6OOA - chain A; structure by X-ray diffraction, 2.52 A resolution.

[Chain A]
Name: Cytochrome P450 3A4
From: Homo sapiens
Notes: EC 1.14.14.-, 1.14.14.56, 1.14.14.73, 1.14.14.55
UniProt: P08684 (CP3A4_HUMAN); aligned to UniProt positions 1-483 over residues 21-503 (the alignment contains insertions or deletions, so no single offset holds)
Chain sequence (487 residues; row label = number of the first residue in the row):
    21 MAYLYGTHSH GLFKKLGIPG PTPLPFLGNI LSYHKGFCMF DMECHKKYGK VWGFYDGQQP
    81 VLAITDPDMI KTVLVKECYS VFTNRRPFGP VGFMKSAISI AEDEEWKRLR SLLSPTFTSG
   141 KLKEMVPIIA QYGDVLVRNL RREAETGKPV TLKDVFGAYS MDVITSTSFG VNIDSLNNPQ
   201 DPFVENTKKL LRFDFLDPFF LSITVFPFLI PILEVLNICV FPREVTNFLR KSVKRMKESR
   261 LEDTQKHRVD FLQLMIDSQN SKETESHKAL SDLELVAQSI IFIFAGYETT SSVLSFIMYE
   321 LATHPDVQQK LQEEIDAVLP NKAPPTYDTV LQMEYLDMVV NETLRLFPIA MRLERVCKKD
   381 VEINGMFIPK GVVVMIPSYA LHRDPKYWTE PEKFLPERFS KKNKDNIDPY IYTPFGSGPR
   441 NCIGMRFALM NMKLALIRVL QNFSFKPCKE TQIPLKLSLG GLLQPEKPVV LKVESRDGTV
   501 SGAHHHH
Not modelled in the structure: 21-27, 211-217, 262-267, 282-285, 497-507
Construct notes: expression tag (504-507)
Ion coordination: heme Fe near Cys-442 (its only coordinating residue here)
Small-molecule neighbours:
  - heme (HEM): Arg-105, Ile-118, Ser-119, Trp-126, Arg-130, Phe-137, Phe-302, Ala-305, Gly-306, Thr-309, Thr-310, Val-313, Leu-364, Ile-369, Ala-370, Leu-373, Arg-375, Pro-434, Phe-435, Gly-436, Ser-437, Arg-440, Asn-441, Cys-442, Ile-443, Gly-444, Phe-447, Ala-448, Met-452
  - MWY ((3aS,4R,5S,6R,8R,9R,9aR,10R)-6-ethyl-5-hydroxy-4,6,9,10-tetramethyl-1-oxodecahydro-3a,9-propanocyclopenta[8]annulen-8-yl [(5-amino-1H-1,2,4-triazol-3-yl)sulfanyl]acetate): Arg-105, Phe-108, Ser-119, Leu-210, Ile-301, Phe-304, Ala-305, Tyr-307, Glu-308, Thr-309, Ala-370, Leu-482
From the paper describing this entry:
  - binding site for MWY: Ser-119, Glu-308
  - conformationally variable residues (order/disorder transition): Leu-210 to Asp-217

[Summary]
Bound to chain A: heme and compound MWY. The paper reports a binding site for MWY at Ser-119 and Glu-308;
conformational variability at Leu-210.
Chain A is Cytochrome P450 3A4 (Homo sapiens); the structure, Human CYP3A4 bound to a drug substrate, was
determined by X-ray diffraction, deposited together with 6OO9 and 6OOB.
